PDB entry 1X78 | X-ray diffraction, 2.30 A resolution | chains A and C of the 4 polymer chains in the assembly

# Chain A
Molecule: Estrogen receptor beta
Organism: Homo sapiens
UniProtKB: Q92731 (ESR2_HUMAN); numbering as in UniProt (aligned over 261-500)
Amino-acid sequence (240 residues; row label = number of the first residue in the row):
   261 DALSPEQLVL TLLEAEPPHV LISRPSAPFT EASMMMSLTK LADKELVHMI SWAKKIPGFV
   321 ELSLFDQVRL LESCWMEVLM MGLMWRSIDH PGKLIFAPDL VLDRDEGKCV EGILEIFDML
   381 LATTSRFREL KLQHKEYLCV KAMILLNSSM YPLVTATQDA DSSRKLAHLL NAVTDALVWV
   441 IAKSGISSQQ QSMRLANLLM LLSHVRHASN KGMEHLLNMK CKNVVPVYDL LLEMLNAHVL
Not modelled in the structure: 261-262, 411-420
Residues lining bound ligands: 244 ([5-hydroxy-2-(4-hydroxyphenyl)-1-benzofuran-7-yl]acetonitrile): Met-295, Leu-298, Leu-301, Ala-302, Glu-305, Met-336, Leu-339, Met-340, Leu-343, Arg-346, Phe-356, Ile-373, Ile-376, Phe-377, Leu-380, Gly-472, His-475, Leu-476, Met-479

# Chain C
Molecule: Steroid receptor coactivator-1
Amino-acid sequence (13 residues; numbered 601 to 613; the number before each row is that of its first residue):
   601 SGSHKLVQLL TTT
Not modelled in the structure: 601-604

# How chain A and chain C interact
Residue-residue contacts (16; chain A residue first):
  Ile-310(A) / Leu-606(C)  hydrophobic
  Ile-310(A) / Leu-609(C)  hydrophobic
  Ile-310(A) / Leu-610(C)  hydrophobic
  Lys-314(A) / Leu-609(C)  hydrogen bond (side chain-backbone)
  Lys-314(A) / Leu-610(C)
  Lys-314(A) / Thr-612(C)  hydrogen bond (side chain-backbone)
  Lys-314(A) / Thr-613(C)
  Gln-327(A) / Leu-610(C)
  Val-328(A) / Leu-610(C)  hydrophobic
  Leu-331(A) / Leu-610(C)  hydrophobic
  Glu-332(A) / Leu-606(C)
  Asp-489(A) / Lys-605(C)  salt bridge
  Leu-490(A) / Lys-605(C)
  Glu-493(A) / Lys-605(C)
  Glu-493(A) / Leu-606(C)  hydrogen bond (side chain-backbone)
  Met-494(A) / Leu-606(C)  hydrophobic
Also at the interface, not in a pair above, chain A (13 interface residues in all): Val-307, Phe-319, Leu-324
Also at the interface, not in a pair above, chain C (8 interface residues in all): Val-607, Thr-611

# Overview
13 residues of chain A and 8 residues of chain C are in contact; the contacts include 3 hydrogen bonds and 1
salt bridge. Among the polar pairs are Asp-489(A)/Lys-605(C), Lys-314(A)/Leu-609(C) and Lys-314(A)/Thr-612(C).
Bound to chain A: compound 244.
Here chain A is Estrogen receptor beta (Homo sapiens) and chain C is Steroid receptor coactivator-1. Entry
1X78 (Crystal structure of estrogen receptor beta complexed with way-244) was determined by X-ray diffraction
(same publication as 1U9E, 1X76, 1X7B and 1X7E).
